5CL1 - chains A and B of the 4 polymer chains in the assembly; structure by X-ray diffraction, 3.80 A resolution.

== Chain A (and B) ==
Name: Maltose-binding periplasmic protein, Norrin
Source organism: Escherichia coli O157:H7
Notes: fragment: UNP Q00604 residues 31-133; chain B of this document is another copy of the same molecule, construct and numbering; everything in this record applies to it too
UniProt: chimeric construct of P0AEY0, Q00604: residues 0-366 from P0AEY0 (MALE_ECO57) positions 26-392 (UniProt number = residue number + 26); residues 1031-1133 from Q00604 positions 31-133 (UniProt number = residue number - 1000)
Amino-acid sequence (483 residues; row label = number of the first residue in the row; note: 660 numbers in that range are skipped by the numbering (no residue carries them; nothing is unmodelled there); numbers below 1 keep their minus sign (His-9 is residue -9)):
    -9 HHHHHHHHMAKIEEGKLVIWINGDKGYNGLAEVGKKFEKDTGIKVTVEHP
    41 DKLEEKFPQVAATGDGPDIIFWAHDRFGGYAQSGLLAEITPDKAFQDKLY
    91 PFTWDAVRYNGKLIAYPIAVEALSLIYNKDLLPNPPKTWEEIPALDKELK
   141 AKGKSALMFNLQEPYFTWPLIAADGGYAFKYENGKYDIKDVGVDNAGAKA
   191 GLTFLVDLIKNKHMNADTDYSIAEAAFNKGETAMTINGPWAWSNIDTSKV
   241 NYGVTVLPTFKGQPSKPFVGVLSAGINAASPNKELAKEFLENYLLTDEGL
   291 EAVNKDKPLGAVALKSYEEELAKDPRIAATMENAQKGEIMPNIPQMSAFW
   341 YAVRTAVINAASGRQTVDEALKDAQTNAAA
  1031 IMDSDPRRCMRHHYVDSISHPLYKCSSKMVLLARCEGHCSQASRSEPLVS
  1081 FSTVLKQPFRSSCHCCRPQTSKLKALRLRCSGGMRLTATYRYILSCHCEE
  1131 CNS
Not modelled in the structure: -9 to 0, 1031 (chain B: -9 to 0, 1031-1033)
Construct notes: expression tag (-9 to -1); linker (367-370)
Cystine bridges: Cys1039-Cys1096, Cys1055-Cys1110, Cys1065-Cys1126, Cys1069-Cys1128
Small-molecule neighbours: N-acetylglucosamine (NAG; 2-acetamido-2-deoxy-beta-D-glucopyranose): His1042, Arg1064, Glu1066
From the paper describing this entry:
  - disease-associated variants - R1041K, R1041T, H1043Q, H1043R, V1045E, V1045M, L1061F, L1061P, K1104Q, L1124F (citing earlier work)

== How chain A and chain B interact ==
Residue-residue contacts (69):
  Tyr1044(A) with Pro1077(B)
  His1050(A) with Phe1081(B)
  Cys1065(A) with Arg1074(B); Ser1075(B), hydrogen bond (backbone-backbone)
  Glu1066(A) with Ser1073(B); Arg1074(B)
  Gly1067(A) with Ser1073(B), hydrogen bond (backbone-backbone)
  His1068(A) with Ser1070(B); Ala1072(B)
  Ser1070(A) with His1068(B)
  Gln1071(A) with His1068(B)
  Ala1072(A) with His1068(B)
  Ser1073(A) with Glu1066(B); Gly1067(B), hydrogen bond (side chain-backbone); Cys1096(B), hydrogen bond (side chain-backbone)
  Arg1074(A) with Cys1065(B); Glu1066(B), salt bridge; Cys1096(B)
  Ser1075(A) with Cys1065(B), hydrogen bond (backbone-backbone); Cys1096(B); Pro1098(B); Ile1123(B)
  Glu1076(A) with Arg1064(B)
  Pro1077(A) with Tyr1044(B); Leu1062(B), hydrophobic; Ala1063(B); Arg1064(B); Arg1121(B)
  Leu1078(A) with Tyr1120(B)
  Val1079(A) with Thr1119(B)
  Ser1080(A) with Ala1118(B); Thr1119(B), hydrogen bond (backbone-backbone)
  Phe1081(A) with Ile1048(B), hydrophobic; Ser1049(B); His1050(B); Pro1051(B); Ala1118(B), hydrophobic
  Pro1088(A) with Arg1121(B)
  Phe1089(A) with Pro1098(B), hydrophobic; Ser1101(B); Ile1123(B), hydrophobic
  Cys1093(A) with Cys1095(B), disulfide
  Cys1095(A) with Ser1073(B); Cys1093(B), disulfide; Cys1131(B), hydrophobic
  Cys1096(A) with Ser1073(B), hydrogen bond (backbone-side chain); Arg1074(B); Ser1075(B)
  Arg1097(A) with Cys1131(B), hydrogen bond; Asn1132(B)
  Pro1098(A) with Ser1075(B); Phe1089(B), hydrophobic
  Ser1101(A) with Phe1089(B)
  Leu1116(A) with Phe1081(B), hydrophobic
  Thr1117(A) with Phe1081(B)
  Ala1118(A) with Phe1081(B), hydrophobic
  Thr1119(A) with Leu1078(B); Val1079(B); Ser1080(B), hydrogen bond (side chain-backbone)
  Tyr1120(A) with Leu1078(B)
  Arg1121(A) with Pro1077(B); Pro1088(B); Phe1089(B)
  Ile1123(A) with Ser1075(B); Phe1089(B), hydrophobic
  Cys1131(A) with Cys1095(B), hydrophobic; Arg1097(B), hydrogen bond; Cys1131(B), disulfide
  Asn1132(A) with Arg1097(B)
Interface residues without a listed pair, chain A (42 interface residues in all): Ala1063, Arg1064, Cys1069, Ser1082, Ser1091, His1094, Leu1108
Interface residues without a listed pair, chain B (44 interface residues in all): Cys1069, Gln1071, Glu1076, Ser1091, His1094, Leu1108, Thr1117
Inter-chain disulfides: Cys1093(A)-Cys1095(B), Cys1095(A)-Cys1093(B), Cys1131(A)-Cys1131(B)

== Overview ==
42 residues of chain A face 44 of chain B across their interface, with 3 disulfide bonds, 10 hydrogen bonds
and 1 salt bridge. Polar pairs include Arg1074(A)-Glu1066(B), Ser1073(A)-Gly1067(B) and Ser1073(A)-Cys1096(B).
Bound to chain A: N-acetylglucosamine.
Chain A and chain B are both Maltose-binding periplasmic protein, Norrin (Escherichia coli O157:H7); the
structure, Complex structure of Norrin with human Frizzled 4, was determined by X-ray diffraction (same
publication as 5CM4).
